PDB entry 7O5H | electron microscopy, 3.10 A resolution | chains V and A of the 15 polymer chains in the assembly

[Chain V]
Name: Ribosomal RNA small subunit methyltransferase A
From: Escherichia coli (strain K12)
Notes: EC 2.1.1.182
UniProtKB: A0A4S5B3V1 (A0A4S5B3V1_ECOLI); residues 17-268 here = UniProt positions 17-268
Chain sequence (252 residues; numbered 17 to 268; the number before each row is that of its first residue):
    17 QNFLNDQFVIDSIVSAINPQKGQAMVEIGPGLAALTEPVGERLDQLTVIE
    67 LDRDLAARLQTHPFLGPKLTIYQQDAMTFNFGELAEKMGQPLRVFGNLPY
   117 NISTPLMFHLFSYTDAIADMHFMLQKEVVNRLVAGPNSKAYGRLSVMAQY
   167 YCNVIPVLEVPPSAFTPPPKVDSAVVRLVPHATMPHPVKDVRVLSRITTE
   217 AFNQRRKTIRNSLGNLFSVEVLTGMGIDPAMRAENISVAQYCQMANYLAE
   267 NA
Not modelled in the structure: 17

[Chain A]
Molecule: 16S rRNA
From: Escherichia coli
Sequence (964 nucleotides; row label = number of the first residue in the row; note: 566 numbers in that range are skipped by the numbering (no residue carries them; nothing is unmodelled there)):
     1 AAAUUGAAGAGUUUGAUCAUGGCUCAGAUUGAACGCUGGCGGCAGGCCUA
    51 ACACAUGCAAGUCGAACGGUAACAGGA
    92 UUGCUGACGAGUGGCGGACGGGUGAGUAAUGUCUGGGAAACUGCCUGAUG
   142 GAGGGGGAUAACUACUGGAAACGGUAGCUAAUACCGCAUAACGUCGCAAG
   192 ACCAAAGAGGGGGACCUUCGGGCCUCUUGCCAUCGGAUGUGCCCAGAUGG
   242 GAUUAGCUAGUAGGUGGGGUAACGGCUCACCUAGGCGACGAUCCCUAGCU
   292 GGUCUGAGAGGAUGACCAGCCACACUGGAACUGAGACACGGUCCAGACUC
   342 CUACGGGAGGCAGCAGUGGGGAAUAUUGCACAAUGGGCGCAAGCCUGAUG
   392 CAGCCAUGCCGCGUGUAUGAAGAAGGCCUUCGGGUUGUAAAGUACUUUCA
   442 GCGGGGAGGAAGGGAGUAAAGUUAAUACCUUUGCUCAUUGACGUUACCCG
   492 CAGAAGAAGCACCGGCUAACUCCGUGCCAGCAGCCGCGGUAAUACGGAGG
   542 GUGCAAGCGUUAAUCGGAAUUACUGGGCGUAAAGCGCACGCAGGCGGUUU
   592 GUUAAGUCAGAUGUGAAAUCCCCGGGCUCAACCUGGGAACUGCAUCUGAU
   642 ACUGGCAAGCUUGAGUCUCGUAGAGGGGGGUAGAAUUCCAGGUGUAGCGG
   692 UGAAAUGCGUAGAGAUCUGGAGGAAUACCGGUGGCGAAGGCGGCCCCCUG
   742 GACGAAGACUGACGCUCAGGUGCGAAAGCGUGGGGAGCAAACAGGAU
   796 CCUGGUAGUCCACGCCGUAAACGAUGUCGACUUGGAGGUUGUGCC
   846 GGCGUGGCUUCCGGAGCUAACGCGUUAAGUCGACCGCCUGGGGAGUACGG
   896 CCGCAAGGUUAAAACUCAAAUGAAUUGAC
  1068 GCUCGUGUUGUGAAAUGUUGGGU
  1095 UCCCGCAACGAGCG
  1392 GUACA
  1507 AACCGUAGGGGAACCUGCGGUUGG
Metal / ion sites: Mg2+ site 1: G11, U12, G22; Mg2+ site 2 near G21 (its only coordinating residue here); Mg2+ site 3 near A33 (its only coordinating residue here); Mg2+ site 4 near G46 (its only coordinating residue here); Mg2+ site 5: C48, G115; Mg2+ site 6 near A53 (its only coordinating residue here); Mg2+ site 7: A59, U387; Mg2+ site 8: G61, U62, G105; Mg2+ site 9 near A71 (its only coordinating residue here); Mg2+ site 10 near G100 (its only coordinating residue here); Mg2+ site 11: G107, G326; Mg2+ site 12: A109, G331; 79 more Mg2+ sites not listed
What the authors report for this chain:
  - contacts within the chain: G1515-A1518 (pi stacking)
  - conformationally variable residues (side-chain flip): G1516, A1519

[Interface between chain V and chain A]
Residue-residue contacts (55; chain V residue first):
  Leu114(V) - A1519(A)  hydrogen bond to the base
  Pro115(V) - A1519(A)  base contact
  Tyr116(V) - A1518(A)  sugar contact
  Tyr116(V) - A1519(A)  stacking on the base
  Asn117(V) - G1517(A)  hydrogen bond to the phosphate
  Asn117(V) - A1518(A)  hydrogen bond to the phosphate
  Asn117(V) - A1519(A)  hydrogen bond to the phosphate
  Thr120(V) - G1516(A)  sugar contact
  Pro121(V) - G1517(A)  base contact
  Phe124(V) - G1516(A)  stacking on the base
  Gln141(V) - A1518(A)  hydrogen bond to the sugar
  Gln141(V) - A1519(A)  sugar contact
  Glu143(V) - A1518(A)  base contact
  Val144(V) - A1518(A)  base contact
  Arg147(V) - G1515(A)  salt bridge to the phosphate
  Arg147(V) - G1516(A)  salt bridge to the phosphate
  Arg147(V) - A1518(A)  base contact
  Lys155(V) - A901(A)  hydrogen bond to the sugar
  Lys155(V) - G902(A)  phosphate contact
  Lys155(V) - G1514(A)  salt bridge to the phosphate
  Arg159(V) - A784(A)  salt bridge to the phosphate
  Arg159(V) - G1516(A)  hydrogen bond to the sugar
  Leu160(V) - G1516(A)  hydrogen bond to the phosphate
  Met163(V) - G1516(A)  base contact
  Phe181(V) - A1519(A)  base contact
  Pro185(V) - A1519(A)  phosphate contact
  Pro185(V) - C1520(A)  phosphate contact
  Lys186(V) - C1520(A)  hydrogen bond to the phosphate
  Val187(V) - A1519(A)  sugar contact
  Val187(V) - C1520(A)  phosphate contact
  Asn219(V) - A781(A)  hydrogen bond to the base
  Asn219(V) - A782(A)  hydrogen bond to the sugar
  Asn219(V) - C783(A)  sugar contact
  Gln220(V) - U801(A)  sugar contact
  Gln220(V) - A802(A)  sugar contact
  Arg221(V) - G1514(A)  salt bridge to the phosphate
  Arg221(V) - G1515(A)  salt bridge to the phosphate
  Arg222(V) - G769(A)  phosphate contact
  Arg222(V) - C770(A)  sugar contact
  Arg222(V) - A900(A)  hydrogen bond to the sugar
  Arg222(V) - A901(A)  hydrogen bond to the sugar
  Arg222(V) - A1513(A)  phosphate contact
  Arg222(V) - G1514(A)  salt bridge to the phosphate
  Lys223(V) - C770(A)  salt bridge to the phosphate
  Lys223(V) - G771(A)  phosphate contact
  Lys223(V) - A802(A)  hydrogen bond to the sugar
  Lys223(V) - G803(A)  phosphate contact
  Thr224(V) - G771(A)  hydrogen bond to the phosphate
  Arg226(V) - U772(A)  salt bridge to the phosphate
  Asn227(V) - G771(A)  hydrogen bond to the phosphate
  Asn227(V) - U772(A)  hydrogen bond to the phosphate
  Arg248(V) - C770(A)  hydrogen bond to the sugar
  Arg248(V) - C899(A)  hydrogen bond to the base
  Arg248(V) - A900(A)  hydrogen bond to the base
  Glu250(V) - A901(A)  sugar contact
Also at the interface, not in a pair above, chain V (34 interface residues in all): Asn18, Ser211, Thr215, Phe218, Ala246
Also at the interface, not in a pair above, chain A (24 interface residues in all): G773
Interface features reported in the paper:
  - residue pairs: Leu114(V)-A1519(A) (backbone contact), Tyr116(V)-A1519(A) (pi stacking), Asn117(V)-G1517(A) (hydrogen bond), Asn117(V)-A1518(A) (hydrogen bond), Phe124(V)-G1516(A) (pi stacking), Gln141(V)-A1518(A) (hydrogen bond), Arg147(V)-G1516(A), Arg159(V)-G1516(A) (cation-pi contact)
  - interface residues, chain V: Arg147(V), Lys155(V), Arg159(V), Arg221(V), Arg222(V), Lys223(V), Thr224(V), Arg226(V), Asn227(V), Arg248(V)

[Summary]
Chain V and chain A form an interface of 34 and 24 residues respectively, with 20 hydrogen bonds, 9 salt
bridges and 2 aromatic stacking contacts. Polar contacts include Leu114(V)-A1519(A), Asn219(V)-A781(A) and
Arg248(V)-C899(A). The authors report a backbone contact between Leu114(V) and A1519(A); pi stacking between
Tyr116(V) and A1519(A) and Phe124(V) and G1516(A); hydrogen bonds between Asn117(V) and G1517(A), Asn117(V)
and A1518(A) and Gln141(V) and A1518(A). The paper reports interface residues Arg147(V), Lys155(V) and
Arg159(V) among others; conformational variability at G1516(A) and A1519(A).
Chain V is Ribosomal RNA small subunit methyltransferase A (Escherichia coli (strain K12)) and chain A is 16S
rRNA (Escherichia coli); the structure, Ribosomal methyltransferase KsgA bound to small ribosomal subunit, was
determined by electron microscopy.
